PDB entry 5VVJ | X-ray diffraction, 3.89 A resolution | chains D and H of the 8 polymer chains in the assembly

Chain D:
Molecule: CRISPR-associated endonuclease Cas1
Organism: Escherichia coli (strain K12)
Notes: EC 3.1.-.-
UniProt: Q46896 (CAS1_ECOLI); residue numbers follow UniProt; this construct covers 1-305
Sequence (305 residues; each row starts with the number of its first residue):
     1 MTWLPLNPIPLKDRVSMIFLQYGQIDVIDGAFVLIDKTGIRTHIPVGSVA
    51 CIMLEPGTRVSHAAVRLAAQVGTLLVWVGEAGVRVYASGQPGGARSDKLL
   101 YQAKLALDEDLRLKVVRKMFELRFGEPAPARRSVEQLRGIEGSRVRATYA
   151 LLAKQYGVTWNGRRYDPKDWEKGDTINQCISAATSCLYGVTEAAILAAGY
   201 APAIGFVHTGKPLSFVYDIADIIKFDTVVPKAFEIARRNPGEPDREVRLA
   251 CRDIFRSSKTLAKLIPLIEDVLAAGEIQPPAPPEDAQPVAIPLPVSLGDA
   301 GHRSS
Not modelled in the structure: 1-3, 168-174, 276-305
Curated features (UniProtKB/Swiss-Prot):
  - binding site (Mg(2+)): Glu-141, His-208, Asp-221
  - mutagenesis: Tyr-22 (Y22A: Slightly decreased spacer acquisition in vivo; Y22F: Nearly wild-type spacer acquisition in vivo), Arg-41 (R41E: Dramatically decreased spacer acquisition in vivo), Arg-59 (R59A: Loss of spacer acquisition in vivo, decreased protospacer binding; R59D: Dramatically decreased spacer acquisition in vitro, 250-fold decreased affinity for protospacer DNA), Arg-66 (R66D: Dramatically decreased spacer acquisition in vitro, 250-fold decreased affinity for protospacer DNA; R66E: Dramatically decreased spacer acquisition in vivo), Arg-84 (R84A: Decreased spacer acquisition in vivo; R84E: Dramatically decreased spacer acquisition in vivo), Glu-141 (E141A: No cleavage of any substrates, no restoration of UV or mitomycin C (MMC) resistance. Loss of spacer acquisition in vivo), Tyr-149 (Y149A: No effect on in vitro protospacer integration), Tyr-165 (Y165A: No effect on in vitro protospacer integration. Alone significantly decreased protospacer acquisition in vivo ...), Trp-170 (W170A: Alone significantly decreased protospacer acquisition in vivo. Decreased protospacer binding; in association with A-170), Thr-184 (T184A: No cleavage of any substrates), Tyr-188 (Y188A: Partial inhibition of cleavage. No effect on in vitro protospacer integration. Significantly decreased protospacer acquisition in vivo), His-208 (H208A: No cleavage of any substrates, no restoration of UV or MMC resistance. Loss of spacer acquisition in vivo), 13 further mutagenesis entries in UniProt
What the authors report for this chain:
  - binding site for the 112-nt DNA strand (chain H): Lys-12, Lys-259
  - catalytic residues: Glu-141 (proposed by the authors, not directly observed)
  - mutagenesis - R112E, R132A, R163A: abolished catalytic activity
  - mutagenesis - R112A, R131A, Q136A: decreased catalytic activity
  - mutagenesis - R138A: decreased catalytic activity on second-site integration
  - mutagenesis - R138A: increased catalytic activity on disintegration

Chain H:
Molecule: 112-nt DNA strand
Sequence (112 nucleotides; row label = number of the first residue in the row):
     1 ATTTACTACTCGTTCTGGTGTTTCTCGTGTGTTCCCCGCGCCAGCGGGGA
    51 TAAACCGAGCAGATATGCTCGGTTTATCCCCGCTGGCGCGGGGAACACTC
   101 TAAGATATTAGA
Not modelled in the structure: 47-53, 61-66, 74-81, 104-107

How chain D and chain H interact:
Contacting residue pairs (9; chain D residue first):
  Lys-12(D) / DG46(H)  salt bridge to the phosphate
  Asp-26(D) / DT3(H)  phosphate contact
  Val-27(D) / DT3(H)  hydrogen bond to the phosphate
  Val-27(D) / DT4(H)  phosphate contact
  Ile-28(D) / DT4(H)  phosphate contact
  Asp-29(D) / DT4(H)  hydrogen bond to the phosphate
  Gly-30(D) / DT4(H)  hydrogen bond to the phosphate
  Ser-61(D) / DT3(H)  hydrogen bond to the phosphate
  Ala-63(D) / DT3(H)  sugar contact
Other interface residues (no listed pair), chain H (4 interface residues in all): DT2

Overview:
8 residues of chain D face 4 of chain H across their interface; the contacts include 4 hydrogen bonds and 1
salt bridge. Polar contacts include Val-27(D)/DT3(H), Asp-29(D)/DT4(H) and Gly-30(D)/DT4(H). The paper reports
the catalytic residue Glu-141(D); R112E, R132A and R163A of chain D abolish catalytic activity; 7
substitutions were tested in all.
Here chain D is CRISPR-associated endonuclease Cas1 (Escherichia coli (strain K12)) and chain H is a 112-nt
DNA strand. Entry 5VVJ (Cas1-Cas2 bound to half-site intermediate) was determined by X-ray diffraction (same
publication as 5VVK, 5VVL and 5WFE).
